Entry 5HJZ (X-ray diffraction, 1.98 A resolution); this record covers chains A and B of the 3 polymer chains in the assembly.

Chain A (and B):
Protein: Endoribonuclease MazF9
Organism: Mycobacterium tuberculosis (strain ATCC 25618 / H37Rv)
Notes: EC 3.1.-.-; chain B of this document is another copy of the same molecule, construct and numbering; everything in this record applies to it too
UniProtKB: P71650 (MAZF9_MYCTU); residue numbers follow UniProt; this construct covers 1-118
Chain sequence (119 residues; row label = number of the first residue in the row; numbering starts at 0):
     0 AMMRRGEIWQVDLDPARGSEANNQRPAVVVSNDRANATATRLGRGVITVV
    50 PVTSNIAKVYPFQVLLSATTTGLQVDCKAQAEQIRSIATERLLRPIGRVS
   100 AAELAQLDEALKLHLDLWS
Unresolved in the structure: 0-1, 69, 117-118 (chain B: 69, 117-118)
Differences from the reference sequence: expression tag (0)

Chain A / chain B interface:
Pairs across the interface - 68 pairs, chain A then chain B:
  Arg4(A) with Leu114(B), hydrogen bond (side chain-backbone); Asp115(B); Leu116(B)
  Asp11(A) with Arg16(B), salt bridge
  Pro14(A) with Pro14(B), hydrophobic
  Arg16(A) with Asp11(B), salt bridge; Ala87(B); Glu89(B), salt bridge; Arg90(B)
  Gly17(A) with Glu89(B)
  Ser18(A) with Arg43(B); Gly44(B); Val45(B)
  Glu19(A) with Val45(B); Arg84(B), salt bridge; Ile86(B); Ala87(B), hydrogen bond (side chain-backbone); Arg90(B), salt bridge
  Val29(A) with Leu114(B)
  Ser30(A) with His113(B)
  Asn31(A) with Leu112(B); His113(B), hydrogen bond (side chain-backbone)
  Arg43(A) with Ser18(B)
  Gly44(A) with Ser18(B), hydrogen bond (backbone-side chain)
  Val45(A) with Ser18(B); Glu19(B); Glu81(B); Gln82(B)
  Thr47(A) with His113(B), hydrogen bond; Leu114(B)
  Glu81(A) with Val45(B); Thr47(B); Ser85(B)
  Gln82(A) with Val45(B); Ser85(B), hydrogen bond (backbone-side chain)
  Ile83(A) with Thr47(B); Arg84(B); Ser85(B), hydrogen bond (backbone-backbone); Leu114(B), hydrophobic
  Arg84(A) with Ile83(B); Arg84(B)
  Ser85(A) with Glu81(B), hydrogen bond (side chain-backbone); Gln82(B); Ile83(B), hydrogen bond (side chain-backbone)
  Ile86(A) with Glu19(B)
  Ala87(A) with Arg16(B); Glu19(B), hydrogen bond (backbone-side chain)
  Glu89(A) with Arg16(B), salt bridge; Gly17(B)
  Arg90(A) with Arg16(B); Glu19(B), salt bridge
  Asp107(A) with Leu116(B)
  Leu110(A) with Leu116(B), hydrophobic
  Lys111(A) with Leu116(B)
  Leu112(A) with Asn31(B)
  His113(A) with Ser30(B); Asn31(B), hydrogen bond (backbone-side chain); Thr47(B), hydrogen bond
  Leu114(A) with Arg4(B), hydrogen bond (backbone-side chain); Val29(B); Leu114(B), hydrophobic
  Asp115(A) with Arg4(B); Asn31(B)
  Leu116(A) with Arg4(B); Asp107(B); Leu110(B), hydrophobic; Lys111(B); Leu116(B), hydrophobic

Summary:
Chain A and chain B each contribute 31 residues to their interface; the contacts include 13 hydrogen bonds and
7 salt bridges. Polar pairs include Asp11(A)-Arg16(B), Arg16(A)-Glu89(B) and Glu19(A)-Arg84(B).
Chain A and chain B are both Endoribonuclease MazF9 (Mycobacterium tuberculosis (strain ATCC 25618 / H37Rv));
the structure, Structure of M. tuberculosis MazF-mt1 (Rv2801c) in complex with RNA, was determined by X-ray
diffraction.
